6DEY - chains B and D of the 4 polymer chains in the assembly; structure by X-ray diffraction, 1.63 A resolution.

[Chain B (and D)]
Molecule: Glycosylasparaginase, residues 188-331
Source organism: Elizabethkingia meningoseptica
Notes: chain D of this document is another copy of the same molecule, construct and numbering; everything in this record applies to it too
Reference sequence: A0A1V3U2Z4 (A0A1V3U2Z4_ELIME); residues 152-295 here correspond to UniProt positions 188-331 (UniProt number = residue number + 36)
Sequence (144 residues; each row starts with the number of its first residue):
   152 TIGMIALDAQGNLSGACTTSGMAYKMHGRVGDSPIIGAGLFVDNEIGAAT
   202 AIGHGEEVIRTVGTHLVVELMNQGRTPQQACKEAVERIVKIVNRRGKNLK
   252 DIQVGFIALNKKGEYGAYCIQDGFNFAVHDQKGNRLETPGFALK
Construct notes: conflict Ile203 (Thr239 in A0A1V3U2Z4), Asn244 (Lys280 in A0A1V3U2Z4), Leu287 (Phe323 in A0A1V3U2Z4), Thr289 (Lys325 in A0A1V3U2Z4), Gly291 (Glu327 in A0A1V3U2Z4)
From the paper describing this entry:
  - catalytic residues: Thr152
  - catalytic residues: Gly204 (proposed by the authors, not directly observed)
  - conformationally variable residues: Ile187, Arg286 to Pro290

[Interface between chain B and chain D]
Contacting residue pairs (28):
  Ile186(B) - Ile186(D)  hydrophobic
  Ile187(B) - Ile210(D)
  Ile187(B) - Val213(D)
  Phe192(B) - Arg211(D)
  Phe192(B) - Val213(D)  hydrophobic
  Asp194(B) - Arg245(D)  salt bridge
  Glu196(B) - Arg245(D)
  Ile210(B) - Ile187(D)
  Arg211(B) - Phe192(D)
  Thr212(B) - His216(D)
  Val213(B) - Ile187(D)
  Val213(B) - Gly188(D)
  Val213(B) - Phe192(D)  hydrophobic
  Val213(B) - Val213(D)  hydrophobic
  Val213(B) - His216(D)
  His216(B) - Val213(D)
  His216(B) - His216(D)
  His216(B) - Leu217(D)
  Leu217(B) - His216(D)
  Glu220(B) - Arg238(D)  salt bridge
  Asn223(B) - Arg238(D)
  Gln224(B) - Glu220(D)  hydrogen bond
  Gln224(B) - Gln224(D)
  Arg238(B) - Glu220(D)  salt bridge
  Arg238(B) - Asn223(D)
  Arg238(B) - Gln224(D)
  Arg245(B) - Asp194(D)  salt bridge
  Arg245(B) - Glu196(D)  salt bridge
Interface residues without a listed pair, chain B (18 interface residues in all): Gly188, Asn195
Interface residues without a listed pair, chain D (18 interface residues in all): Asn195, Thr212

[Summary]
The chain B/chain D interface involves 18 residues from each chain, with 1 hydrogen bond and 5 salt bridges.
Among the polar pairs are Asp194(B)-Arg245(D), Glu220(B)-Arg238(D) and Arg245(B)-Glu196(D). The paper reports
catalytic residues Thr152(B) and Gly204(B); conformational variability at Ile187(B) and Arg286(B).
Both chains are Glycosylasparaginase, residues 188-331 (Elizabethkingia meningoseptica). Entry 6DEY
(Aspartylglucosaminuria mutant structure and function) was determined by X-ray diffraction.
